8EZB - chains A and E of the 20 polymer chains in the assembly; structure by electron microscopy, 8.90 A resolution (very low resolution: no residue pairs are listed; an interface is given only as per-side residue counts).

# Chain A
Protein: X-ray repair cross-complementing protein 6
Organism: Homo sapiens
Notes: EC 3.6.4.-, 4.2.99.-
Reference sequence: P12956 (XRCC6_HUMAN); numbering as in UniProt (aligned over 1-609)
Sequence (609 residues; row label = number of the first residue in the row):
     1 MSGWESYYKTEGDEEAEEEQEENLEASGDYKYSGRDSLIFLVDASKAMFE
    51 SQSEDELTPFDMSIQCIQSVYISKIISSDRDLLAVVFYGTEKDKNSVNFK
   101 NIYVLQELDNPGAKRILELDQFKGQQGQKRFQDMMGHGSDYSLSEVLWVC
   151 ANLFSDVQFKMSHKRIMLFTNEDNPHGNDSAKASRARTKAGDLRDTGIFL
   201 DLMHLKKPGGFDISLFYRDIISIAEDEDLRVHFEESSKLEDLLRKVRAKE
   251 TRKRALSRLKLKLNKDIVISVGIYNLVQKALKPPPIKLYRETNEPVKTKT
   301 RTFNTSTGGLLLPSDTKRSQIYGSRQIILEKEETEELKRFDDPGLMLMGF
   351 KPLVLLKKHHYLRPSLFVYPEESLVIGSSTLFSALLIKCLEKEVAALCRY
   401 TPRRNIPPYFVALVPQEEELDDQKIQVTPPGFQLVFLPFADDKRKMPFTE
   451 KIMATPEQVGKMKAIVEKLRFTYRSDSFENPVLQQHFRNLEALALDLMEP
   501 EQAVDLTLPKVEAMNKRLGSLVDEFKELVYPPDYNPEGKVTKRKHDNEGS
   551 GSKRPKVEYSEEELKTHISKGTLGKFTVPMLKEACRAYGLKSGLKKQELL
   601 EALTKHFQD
Disordered / not traced: 1-29, 223-230, 535-609
Swiss-Prot annotation at these positions:
  - region: Val578 to Glu583 (Interaction with BAX)
  - active site: Lys31 (Schiff-base intermediate with DNA)
  - modified residue: Ser2 (N-acetylserine), Ser6 (Phosphoserine), Ser27 (Phosphoserine), Lys31 (N6-acetyllysine), Ser51 (Phosphoserine), Ser306 (Phosphoserine), Lys317 (N6-acetyllysine), Lys331 (N6-acetyllysine), Lys338 (N6-acetyllysine), Thr455 (Phosphothreonine), Lys461 (N6-acetyllysine), Ser477 (Phosphoserine), Ser520 (Phosphoserine), Lys539 (N6-acetyllysine), Lys542 (N6-acetyllysine), Lys544 (N6-acetyllysine), Ser550 (Phosphoserine), Lys553 (N6-acetyllysine), Lys556 (N6-acetyllysine), Ser560 (Phosphoserine) and 1 more in UniProt
  - cross-link (Glycyl lysine isopeptide (Lys-Gly)): Lys287 (interchain with G-Cter in SUMO2), Lys317 (interchain with G-Cter in SUMO2), Lys556 (interchain with G-Cter in SUMO2)
  - mutagenesis: Lys31 (K31A: Diminishes the ability to form a Schiff base. Abolishes adduct formation; when associated with A-160 and A-164), Lys160 (K160A: Abolishes adduct formation; when associated with A-31 and A-160), Lys164 (K164A: Abolishes adduct formation; when associated with A-31 and A-164), Lys539 (K539Q: Complete loss of suppression of BAX-induced apoptosis; K539R: No effect on suppression of BAX-induced apoptosis), Lys542 (K542Q: Complete loss of suppression of BAX-induced apoptosis; K542R: No effect on suppression of BAX-induced apoptosis), Lys544 (K544R: No effect on suppression of BAX-induced apoptosis), Lys553 (K553Q: Partial loss of suppression of BAX-induced apoptosis; K553R: No effect on suppression of BAX-induced apoptosis), Lys556 (K556R: No effect on suppression of BAX-induced apoptosis), Lys570 (K570R: Loss of methylation; loss of anti-apoptotic activity; no effect on XRCC5 stabilization)

# Chain E
Molecule: 30-nt DNA strand
Sequence (30 nucleotides; numbered 1 to 30; the number before each row is that of its first residue):
     1 GTGTAATCTACTGACATCAGAGTTCTTAGA

# Chain A / chain E interface
At this resolution (9 A) residue pairs are not listed: 10 residues of chain A and 6 of chain E lie at the interface.

# Overview
Chain A and chain E form an interface of 10 and 6 residues respectively. Curated annotation (UniProt) lists
active-site residue Lys31(A) and 9 mutagenesis sites on chain A.
Here chain A is X-ray repair cross-complementing protein 6 (Homo sapiens) and chain E is a 30-nt DNA strand.
Entry 8EZB (NHEJ Long-range complex with ATP) was determined by electron microscopy (same publication as 8EZ9
and 8EZA).
